PDB entry 2R70 | X-ray diffraction, 2.70 A resolution | chain A

== Chain A ==
Molecule: Infectious bursal virus VP1 polymerase
Source organism: Infectious bursal disease virus
Reference sequence: Q9Q6Q5 (RDRP_IBDV); residue numbers follow UniProt; this construct covers 1-845
Chain sequence (852 residues; numbered -6 to 845; the number before each row is that of its first residue; numbers below 1 keep their minus sign (Gly-6 is residue -6)):
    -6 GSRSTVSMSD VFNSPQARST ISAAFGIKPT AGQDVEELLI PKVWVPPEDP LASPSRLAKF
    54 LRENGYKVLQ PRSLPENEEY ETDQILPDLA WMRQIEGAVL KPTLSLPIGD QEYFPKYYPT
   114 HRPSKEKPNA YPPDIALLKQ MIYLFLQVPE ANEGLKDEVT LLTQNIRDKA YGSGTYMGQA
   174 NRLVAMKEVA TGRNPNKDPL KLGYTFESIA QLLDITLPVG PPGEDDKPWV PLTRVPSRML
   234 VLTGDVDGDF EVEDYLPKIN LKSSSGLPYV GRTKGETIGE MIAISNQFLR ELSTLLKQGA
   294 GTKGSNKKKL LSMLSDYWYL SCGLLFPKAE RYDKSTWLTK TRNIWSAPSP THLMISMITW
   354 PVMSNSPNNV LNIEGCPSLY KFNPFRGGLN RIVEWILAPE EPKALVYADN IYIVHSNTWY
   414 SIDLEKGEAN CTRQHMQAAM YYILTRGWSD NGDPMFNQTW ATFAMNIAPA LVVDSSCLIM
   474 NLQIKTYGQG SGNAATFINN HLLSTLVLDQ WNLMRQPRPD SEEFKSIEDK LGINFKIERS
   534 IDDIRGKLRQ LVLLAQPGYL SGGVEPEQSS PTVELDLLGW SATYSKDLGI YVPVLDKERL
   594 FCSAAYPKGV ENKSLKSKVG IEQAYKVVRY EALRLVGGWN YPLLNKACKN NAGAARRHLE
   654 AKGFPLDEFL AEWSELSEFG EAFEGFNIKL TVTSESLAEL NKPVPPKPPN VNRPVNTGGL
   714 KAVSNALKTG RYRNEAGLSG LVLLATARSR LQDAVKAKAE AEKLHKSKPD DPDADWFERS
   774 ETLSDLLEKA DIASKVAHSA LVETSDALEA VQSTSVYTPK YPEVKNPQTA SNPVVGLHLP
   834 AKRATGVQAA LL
Disordered / not traced: -6 to 26, 89-91, 216-222, 238-243, 605-611, 763-765, 805-845
From the paper describing this entry:
  - conformationally variable residues (loop rearrangement): Gly483 to Phe490
  - specificity-determining residues: Glu421, Asn493 (proposed by the authors, not directly observed)

== Summary ==
From the paper: specificity determinants Glu421 and Asn493; conformational variability at Gly483.
Chain A is Infectious bursal virus VP1 polymerase (Infectious bursal disease virus); the structure, Crystal
structure of infectious bursal disease virus VP1 polymerase, cocrystallized with an oligopeptide mimicking the
VP3 ..., was determined by X-ray diffraction, deposited together with 2PUS and 2R72.
